Entry 6T52 (X-ray diffraction, 1.45 A resolution); this record covers chains H and I of the 3 polymer chains in the assembly.

[Chain H]
Protein: Prothrombin
Source organism: Homo sapiens
Notes: EC 3.4.21.5
UniProt: P00734 (THRB_HUMAN); the construct lacks a stretch of the UniProt sequence and is renumbered around it, so the offset changes along the chain: 16-36 = UniProt 364-384; 37-60 = UniProt 386-409; 61-77 = UniProt 419-435; 78-97 = UniProt 437-456; 7 more segments
Sequence (259 residues; each row starts with the number of its first residue; note: 3 numbers in that range are skipped by the numbering (no residue carries them; nothing is unmodelled there); a row labelled like 60A-60I holds insertion residues (60A, then the next letters in order)):
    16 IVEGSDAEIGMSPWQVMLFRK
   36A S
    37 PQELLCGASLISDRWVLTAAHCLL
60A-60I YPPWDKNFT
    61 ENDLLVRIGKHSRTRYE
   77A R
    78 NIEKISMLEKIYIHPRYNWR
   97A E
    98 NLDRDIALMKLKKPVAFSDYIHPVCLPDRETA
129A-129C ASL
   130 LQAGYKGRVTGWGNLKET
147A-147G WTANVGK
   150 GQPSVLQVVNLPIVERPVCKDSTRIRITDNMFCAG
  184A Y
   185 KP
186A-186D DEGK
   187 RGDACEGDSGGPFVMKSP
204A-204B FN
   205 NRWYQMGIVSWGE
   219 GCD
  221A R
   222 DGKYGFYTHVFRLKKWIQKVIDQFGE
Not modelled in the structure: 147A-147G, 247
Disulfides: Cys42-Cys58, Cys168-Cys182, Cys191-Cys220
Covalent attachments: N-acetylglucosamine (NAG) linked to Asn60G
Swiss-Prot annotation at these positions:
  - region: Ala183 to Val200 (High affinity receptor-binding region which is also known as the TP508 peptide)
  - active site (Charge relay system): His57, Asp102, Ser195
  - glycosylation: Asn60G (N-linked (GlcNAc...) (complex) asparagine)

[Chain I]
Protein: Hirudin variant-2
UniProt: P09945 (HIRV2_HIRME); residues 517-527 here correspond to UniProt positions 62-72 (UniProt number = residue number - 455)
Sequence (11 residues; each row starts with the number of its first residue):
   517 DFEEIPEEYLQ
Modified positions: Tyr525 (O-sulfo-L-tyrosine; TYS)
Swiss-Prot annotation at these positions:
  - region: Asp517 to Gln527 (Interaction with fibrinogen-binding exosite of thrombin)
  - modified residue: Tyr525 (Sulfotyrosine)

[Interface between chain H and chain I]
Pairs across the interface (20):
  Phe34(H) with Phe518(I), hydrophobic
  Gln38(H) with Ile521(I); Leu526(I)
  Leu40(H) with Phe518(I)
  Leu65(H) with Ile521(I), hydrophobic; Tyr525(I); Leu526(I), hydrophobic
  Arg67(H) with Ile521(I)
  Arg73(H) with Phe518(I)
  Thr74(H) with Asp517(I); Phe518(I); Glu519(I), hydrogen bond (backbone-backbone)
  Arg75(H) with Glu519(I)
  Tyr76(H) with Glu519(I), hydrogen bond (backbone-side chain); Glu520(I); Pro522(I); Tyr525(I)
  Glu80(H) with Tyr525(I)
  Lys81(H) with Tyr525(I)
  Ile82(H) with Tyr525(I)
Also at the interface, not in a pair above, chain H (15 interface residues in all): Lys36, Glu39, Met84
Also at the interface, not in a pair above, chain I (9 interface residues in all): Gln527

[In short]
Chain H and chain I form an interface of 15 and 9 residues respectively, with 2 hydrogen bonds. Polar contacts
include Tyr76(H)-Glu519(I) and Thr74(H)-Glu519(I). Curated annotation (UniProt) lists 3 active-site residues
on chain H.
Here chain H is Prothrombin (Homo sapiens) and chain I is Hirudin variant-2. Entry 6T52 (Thrombin in Complex
with a D-Phe-Pro-imidazole derivative) was determined by X-ray diffraction.
